Entry 6CU0 (X-ray diffraction, 3.20 A resolution); this record covers chains A and B of the 6 polymer chains in the assembly.

# Chain A (and B)
Name: Tumor necrosis factor ligand superfamily member 9
Source organism: Homo sapiens
Notes: chain B of this document is another copy of the same molecule, construct and numbering; everything in this record applies to it too
Reference sequence: P41273 (TNFL9_HUMAN); residue numbers follow UniProt; this construct covers 80-244
Amino-acid sequence (165 residues; each row starts with the number of its first residue):
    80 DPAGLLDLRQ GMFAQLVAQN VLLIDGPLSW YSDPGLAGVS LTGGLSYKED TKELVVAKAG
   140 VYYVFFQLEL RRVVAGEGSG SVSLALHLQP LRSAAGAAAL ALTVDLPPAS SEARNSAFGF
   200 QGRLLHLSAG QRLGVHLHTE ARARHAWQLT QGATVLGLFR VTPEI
Unresolved in the structure: 80-90, 243-244 (chain B: 80-90, 170-174, 243-244)
What the authors report for this chain:
  - mutagenesis - S172G: unchanged binding to Tumor necrosis factor receptor superfamily member 9 (citing earlier work)
  - mutagenesis - L115G, Q227A, Q230A: decreased binding to Tumor necrosis factor receptor superfamily member 9 (citing earlier work)

# Interface between chain A and chain B
Contacting residue pairs (27):
  Phe92(A) - Val140(B)  hydrophobic
  Phe92(A) - Val240(B)  hydrophobic
  Phe92(A) - Thr241(B)
  Ala93(A) - Leu203(B)
  Gln94(A) - Arg202(B)
  Gln94(A) - Leu203(B)  hydrogen bond (side chain-backbone)
  Tyr142(A) - Tyr142(B)  hydrogen bond
  Phe144(A) - Arg202(B)
  Phe144(A) - Leu203(B)  hydrophobic
  Gln146(A) - Gln200(B)
  Gln146(A) - Gly201(B)
  Gln146(A) - Arg202(B)
  Glu191(A) - Arg221(B)
  Arg193(A) - Asp184(B)
  Phe197(A) - Ala180(B)
  Phe197(A) - Thr182(B)
  Phe197(A) - Gln200(B)
  Phe199(A) - Tyr142(B)
  Phe199(A) - Phe199(B)  hydrophobic
  Phe199(A) - Gly201(B)
  Gly231(A) - Arg202(B)  hydrogen bond (backbone-side chain)
  Val234(A) - Arg202(B)
  Leu237(A) - Leu203(B)
  Phe238(A) - Tyr142(B)  hydrophobic
  Phe238(A) - Leu203(B)  hydrophobic
  Phe238(A) - Phe238(B)  hydrophobic
  Phe238(A) - Val240(B)  hydrophobic
Other interface residues (no listed pair), chain B (15 interface residues in all): Leu181

# Summary
Chain A and chain B form an interface of 14 and 15 residues respectively; the contacts include 3 hydrogen
bonds. Among the polar pairs are Gln94(A)-Leu203(B), Tyr142(A)-Tyr142(B) and Gly231(A)-Arg202(B). From the
paper: L115G, Q227A and Q230A of chain A reduce binding to Tumor necrosis factor receptor superfamily member
9; S172G of chain A leaves binding to Tumor necrosis factor receptor superfamily member 9 unchanged.
Chain A and chain B are both Tumor necrosis factor ligand superfamily member 9 (Homo sapiens); the structure,
Crystal structure of 4-1BBL/4-1BB (C121S) complex in P21 space group, was determined by X-ray diffraction,
deposited together with 6CPR and 6D3N.
